Entry 6AWD (electron microscopy, 8.10 A resolution (very low resolution: no residue pairs are listed; an interface is given only as per-side residue counts)); this record covers chains A and Q of the 26 polymer chains in the assembly.

Chain A:
Molecule: 16S rRNA
Source organism: Escherichia coli
Sequence (1539 nucleotides; each row starts with the number of its first residue):
     2 AAUUGAAGAG UUUGAUCAUG GCUCAGAUUG AACGCUGGCG GCAGGCCUAA CACAUGCAAG
    62 UCGAACGGUA ACAGGAAGAA GCUUGCUUCU UUGCUGACGA GUGGCGGACG GGUGAGUAAU
   122 GUCUGGGAAA CUGCCUGAUG GAGGGGGAUA ACUACUGGAA ACGGUAGCUA AUACCGCAUA
   182 ACGUCGCAAG ACCAAAGAGG GGGACCUUCG GGCCUCUUGC CAUCGGAUGU GCCCAGAUGG
   242 GAUUAGCUAG UAGGUGGGGU AACGGCUCAC CUAGGCGACG AUCCCUAGCU GGUCUGAGAG
   302 GAUGACCAGC CACACUGGAA CUGAGACACG GUCCAGACUC CUACGGGAGG CAGCAGUGGG
   362 GAAUAUUGCA CAAUGGGCGC AAGCCUGAUG CAGCCAUGCC GCGUGUAUGA AGAAGGCCUU
   422 CGGGUUGUAA AGUACUUUCA GCGGGGAGGA AGGGAGUAAA GUUAAUACCU UUGCUCAUUG
   482 ACGUUACCCG CAGAAGAAGC ACCGGCUAAC UCCGUGCCAG CAGCCGCGGU AAUACGGAGG
   542 GUGCAAGCGU UAAUCGGAAU UACUGGGCGU AAAGCGCACG CAGGCGGUUU GUUAAGUCAG
   602 AUGUGAAAUC CCCGGGCUCA ACCUGGGAAC UGCAUCUGAU ACUGGCAAGC UUGAGUCUCG
   662 UAGAGGGGGG UAGAAUUCCA GGUGUAGCGG UGAAAUGCGU AGAGAUCUGG AGGAAUACCG
   722 GUGGCGAAGG CGGCCCCCUG GACGAAGACU GACGCUCAGG UGCGAAAGCG UGGGGAGCAA
   782 ACAGGAUUAG AUACCCUGGU AGUCCACGCC GUAAACGAUG UCGACUUGGA GGUUGUGCCC
   842 UUGAGGCGUG GCUUCCGGAG CUAACGCGUU AAGUCGACCG CCUGGGGAGU ACGGCCGCAA
   902 GGUUAAAACU CAAAUGAAUU GACGGGGGCC CGCACAAGCG GUGGAGCAUG UGGUUUAAUU
   962 CGAUGCAACG CGAAGAACCU UACCUGGUCU UGACAUCCAC GGAAGUUUUC AGAGAUGAGA
  1022 AUGUGCCUUC GGGAACCGUG AGACAGGUGC UGCAUGGCUG UCGUCAGCUC GUGUUGUGAA
  1082 AUGUUGGGUU AAGUCCCGCA ACGAGCGCAA CCCUUAUCCU UUGUUGCCAG CGGUCCGGCC
  1142 GGGAACUCAA AGGAGACUGC CAGUGAUAAA CUGGAGGAAG GUGGGGAUGA CGUCAAGUCA
  1202 UCAUGGCCCU UACGACCAGG GCUACACACG UGCUACAAUG GCGCAUACAA AGAGAAGCGA
  1262 CCUCGCGAGA GCAAGCGGAC CUCAUAAAGU GCGUCGUAGU CCGGAUUGGA GUCUGCAACU
  1322 CGACUCCAUG AAGUCGGAAU CGCUAGUAAU CGUGGAUCAG AAUGCCACGG UGAAUACGUU
  1382 CCCGGGCCUU GUACACACCG CCCGUCACAC CAUGGGAGUG GGUUGCAAAA GAAGUAGGUA
  1442 GCUUAACCUU CGGGAGGGCG CUUACCACUU UGUGAUUCAU GACUGGGGUG AAGUCGUAAC
  1502 AAGGUAACCG UAGGGGAACC UGCGGUUGGA UCACCUCCU

Chain Q:
Name: 30S ribosomal protein S14
Source organism: Escherichia coli
Reference sequence: B7MCS2 (RS14_ECO45); residues 1-100 here correspond to UniProt positions 2-101 (UniProt number = residue number + 1)
Sequence (100 residues; row label = number of the first residue in the row):
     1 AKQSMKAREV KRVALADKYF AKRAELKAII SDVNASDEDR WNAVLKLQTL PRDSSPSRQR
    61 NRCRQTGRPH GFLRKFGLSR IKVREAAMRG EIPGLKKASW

Interface between chain A and chain Q:
At this resolution (8 A) residue pairs are not listed: 42 residues of chain A and 47 of chain Q lie at the interface.

Overview:
42 residues of chain A face 47 of chain Q across their interface.
Chain A is 16S rRNA and chain Q is 30S ribosomal protein S14, both from Escherichia coli; the structure,
Structure of 30S (S1 depleted) ribosomal subunit and RNA polymerase complex, was determined by electron
microscopy together with 6AWB and 6AWC from the same study.
